Entry 6KPF (electron microscopy, 2.90 A resolution); this record covers chains B and C of the 5 polymer chains in the assembly.

[Chain B]
Protein: Guanine nucleotide-binding protein G(I)/G(S)/G(T) subunit beta-1
Source organism: Homo sapiens
UniProt: P62873 (GBB1_HUMAN); numbering as in UniProt (aligned over 1-340)
Chain sequence (340 residues; row label = number of the first residue in the row):
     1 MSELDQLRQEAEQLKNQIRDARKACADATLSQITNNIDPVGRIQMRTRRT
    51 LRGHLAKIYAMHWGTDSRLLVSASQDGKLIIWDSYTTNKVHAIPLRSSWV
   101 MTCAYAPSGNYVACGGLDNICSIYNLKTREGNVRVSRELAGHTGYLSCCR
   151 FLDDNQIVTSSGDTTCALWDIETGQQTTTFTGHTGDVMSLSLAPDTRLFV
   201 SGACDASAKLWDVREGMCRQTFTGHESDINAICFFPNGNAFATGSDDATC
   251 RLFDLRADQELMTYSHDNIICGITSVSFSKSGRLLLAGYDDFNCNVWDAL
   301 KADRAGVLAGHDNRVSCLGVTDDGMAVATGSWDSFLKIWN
Not modelled in the structure: 1-2
UniProt features mapped onto this chain:
  - modified residue: Ser2 (N-acetylserine), His266 (Phosphohistidine)
  - natural variant: Leu30 (L30F: In MRD42; uncertain significance), Arg52 (R52G: In MRD42), Gly64 (G64V: In MRD42), Asp76 (D76E: In MRD42; D76G: In MRD42), Gly77 (G77S: In MRD42), Lys78 (K78R: In MRD42), Ile80 (I80N: In MRD42; I80T: In MRD42), His91 (H91R: In MRD42; uncertain significance), Ala92 (A92T: In MRD42), Pro94 (P94S: In MRD42), Leu95 (L95P: In MRD42), Arg96 (R96L: In MRD42), 5 further natural variant entries in UniProt

[Chain C]
Protein: Guanine nucleotide-binding protein G(I)/G(S)/G(O) subunit gamma-2
Source organism: Homo sapiens
UniProt: P59768 (GBG2_HUMAN); numbering as in UniProt (aligned over 1-71)
Chain sequence (71 residues; numbered 1 to 71; the number before each row is that of its first residue):
     1 MASNNTASIAQARKLVEQLKMEANIDRIKVSKAAADLMAYCEAHAKEDPL
    51 LTPVPASENPFREKKFFCAIL
Not modelled in the structure: 1-6, 64-71
UniProt features mapped onto this chain:
  - modified residue: Ala2 (N-acetylalanine), Cys68 (Cysteine methyl ester)
  - lipidation: Cys68 (S-geranylgeranyl cysteine)

[How chain B and chain C interact]
Pairs across the interface - 106 pairs, chain B then chain C:
  Leu4(B) - Ser8(C)
  Leu7(B) - Ile9(C)
  Leu7(B) - Ala12(C)  hydrophobic
  Leu7(B) - Arg13(C)
  Leu7(B) - Val16(C)
  Glu10(B) - Val16(C)
  Ala11(B) - Leu15(C)  hydrophobic
  Ala11(B) - Val16(C)  hydrophobic
  Ala11(B) - Leu19(C)
  Leu14(B) - Val16(C)
  Leu14(B) - Leu19(C)
  Leu14(B) - Lys20(C)
  Lys15(B) - Leu19(C)
  Gln17(B) - Ala23(C)
  Ile18(B) - Glu22(C)
  Ile18(B) - Ala23(C)  hydrophobic
  Ile18(B) - Arg27(C)
  Ala21(B) - Arg27(C)
  Arg22(B) - Glu22(C)  salt bridge
  Ala24(B) - Lys29(C)
  Cys25(B) - Arg27(C)
  Cys25(B) - Ile28(C)
  Cys25(B) - Lys29(C)
  Cys25(B) - Val30(C)  hydrogen bond (backbone-backbone)
  Ala26(B) - Val30(C)  hydrophobic
  Asp27(B) - Lys29(C)
  Asp27(B) - Ser31(C)  hydrogen bond
  Ala28(B) - Val30(C)
  Ala28(B) - Ser31(C)
  Leu30(B) - Ala34(C)  hydrophobic
  Ile33(B) - Ser31(C)
  Ile33(B) - Ala34(C)  hydrophobic
  Ile33(B) - Met38(C)  hydrophobic
  Thr34(B) - Met38(C)
  Ile37(B) - Met38(C)  hydrophobic
  Ile37(B) - Glu42(C)
  Val40(B) - Leu51(C)  hydrophobic
  Met45(B) - Leu50(C)  hydrophobic
  Thr47(B) - Glu63(C)
  Arg48(B) - Phe61(C)
  Arg48(B) - Glu63(C)  salt bridge
  Arg49(B) - Pro60(C)  hydrogen bond (side chain-backbone)
  Arg49(B) - Phe61(C)
  Arg49(B) - Arg62(C)
  Arg49(B) - Glu63(C)  hydrogen bond (side chain-backbone)
  Ser84(B) - Phe61(C)
  Tyr85(B) - Pro60(C)
  Tyr85(B) - Phe61(C)  hydrophobic
  Met217(B) - Met21(C)  hydrophobic
  Cys218(B) - Gln18(C)
  Cys218(B) - Met21(C)
  Arg219(B) - Glu22(C)
  Gln220(B) - Glu22(C)
  Gln220(B) - Ile25(C)
  Thr221(B) - Glu22(C)  hydrogen bond (backbone-side chain)
  Phe235(B) - Leu37(C)  hydrophobic
  Phe235(B) - Tyr40(C)  hydrophobic
  Phe235(B) - Cys41(C)  hydrophobic
  Pro236(B) - Tyr40(C)  hydrogen bond (backbone-side chain)
  Asn237(B) - Asp36(C)
  Asn237(B) - Tyr40(C)
  Ala240(B) - Leu37(C)  hydrophobic
  Leu252(B) - Leu37(C)  hydrophobic
  Asp254(B) - Ala33(C)
  Arg256(B) - Asp26(C)
  Arg256(B) - Arg27(C)
  Arg256(B) - Ile28(C)
  Arg256(B) - Lys32(C)
  Arg256(B) - Asp36(C)  salt bridge
  Ala257(B) - Ile28(C)
  Ala257(B) - Val30(C)  hydrophobic
  Ala257(B) - Ala33(C)  hydrophobic
  Asp258(B) - Ile25(C)
  Asp258(B) - Arg27(C)  salt bridge
  Gln259(B) - Val30(C)
  Leu261(B) - Val30(C)  hydrophobic
  Leu261(B) - Leu37(C)  hydrophobic
  Ser279(B) - Asp48(C)  hydrogen bond
  Ser279(B) - Leu50(C)
  Lys280(B) - Glu47(C)
  Lys280(B) - Asp48(C)
  Ser281(B) - Tyr40(C)
  Ser281(B) - Cys41(C)  hydrogen bond (backbone-side chain)
  Ser281(B) - His44(C)
  Ser281(B) - Asp48(C)  hydrogen bond
  Gly282(B) - Cys41(C)
  Arg283(B) - Cys41(C)
  Arg283(B) - Glu42(C)  salt bridge
  Arg283(B) - Leu51(C)
  Leu284(B) - Leu50(C)  hydrophobic
  Leu300(B) - Met38(C)  hydrophobic
  Leu300(B) - Cys41(C)  hydrophobic
  Val320(B) - Leu50(C)  hydrophobic
  Asp323(B) - Pro49(C)
  Gly324(B) - Pro49(C)
  Gly324(B) - Leu50(C)
  Met325(B) - Pro49(C)  hydrophobic
  Met325(B) - Leu50(C)
  Met325(B) - Pro60(C)
  Ala326(B) - Phe61(C)  hydrophobic
  Val327(B) - Leu50(C)  hydrophobic
  Ile338(B) - Phe61(C)  hydrophobic
  Trp339(B) - Leu50(C)
  Asn340(B) - Leu50(C)
  Asn340(B) - Asn59(C)  hydrogen bond
  Asn340(B) - Phe61(C)
Interface residues without a listed pair, chain B (61 interface residues in all): Ile43, Arg46, Trp63
Interface residues without a listed pair, chain C (43 interface residues in all): Asn24, Ala35, Val54, Glu58

[In short]
61 residues of chain B and 43 residues of chain C are in contact; the contacts include 10 hydrogen bonds and 5
salt bridges. Among the polar pairs are Arg22(B)-Glu22(C), Arg48(B)-Glu63(C) and Arg256(B)-Asp36(C).
Here chain B is Guanine nucleotide-binding protein G(I)/G(S)/G(T) subunit beta-1 and chain C is Guanine
nucleotide-binding protein G(I)/G(S)/G(O) subunit gamma-2, both from Homo sapiens. Entry 6KPF (Cryo-EM
structure of a class A GPCR with G protein complex) was determined by electron microscopy together with 6KPC
from the same study.
